9I5H - chains J and N of the 17 polymer chains in the assembly; structure by electron microscopy, 2.70 A resolution.

# Chain J (and N)
Protein: Flagellin
Organism: Litorilinea aerophila
Notes: chain N of this document is another copy of the same molecule, construct and numbering; everything in this record applies to it too
UniProtKB: A0A540VDN8 (A0A540VDN8_9CHLR); residues -1 to 181 here correspond to UniProt positions 29-211 (UniProt number = residue number + 30)
Sequence (183 residues; each row starts with the number of its first residue; numbers below 1 keep their minus sign (Ile-1 is residue -1)):
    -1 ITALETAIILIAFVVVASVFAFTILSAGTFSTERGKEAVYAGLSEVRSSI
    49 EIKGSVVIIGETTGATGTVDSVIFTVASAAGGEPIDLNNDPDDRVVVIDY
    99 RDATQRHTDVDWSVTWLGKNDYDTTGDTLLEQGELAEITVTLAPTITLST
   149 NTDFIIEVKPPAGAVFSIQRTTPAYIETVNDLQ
Reported in the primary citation:
  - post-translational modification sites: Thr64, Thr143

# How chain J and chain N interact
Contacting residue pairs (10; chain J residue first):
  Leu2(J) - Gly26(N)
  Leu2(J) - Ser29(N)
  Ile9(J) - Ala36(N)  hydrophobic
  Phe20(J) - Gly161(N)
  Leu23(J) - Ala162(N)  hydrophobic
  Ser24(J) - Ala162(N)
  Thr27(J) - Phe164(N)
  Glu31(J) - Arg168(N)  salt bridge
  Arg32(J) - Gln167(N)
  Thr123(J) - Tyr173(N)  hydrogen bond (backbone-side chain)
Other interface residues (no listed pair), chain J (17 interface residues in all): Ala5, Val12, Ser16, Ala19, Glu35, Tyr38, Asp84, Asp125
Other interface residues (no listed pair), chain N (17 interface residues in all): Gly33, Val37, Gly40, Glu43, Val44, Val163, Ala172, Gln181

# Overview
Chain J and chain N each contribute 17 residues to their interface, with 1 hydrogen bond and 1 salt bridge.
Polar pairs include Glu31(J)-Arg168(N) and Thr123(J)-Tyr173(N). From the paper: modification sites Thr64(J)
and Thr143(J).
Both chains are Flagellin (Litorilinea aerophila). Entry 9I5H (Structure of the bacterial archaellum from L.
aerophila) was determined by electron microscopy (same publication as 9R50).
